3CXC - chains 0 and P of the 31 polymer chains in the assembly; structure by X-ray diffraction, 3.00 A resolution.

Chain 0:
Molecule: 23S ribosomal RNA
From: Haloarcula marismortui
Sequence (2922 nucleotides; row label = number of the first residue in the row):
     2 UUGGCUACUA UGCCAGCUGG UGGAUUGCUC GGCUCAGGCG CUGAUGAAGG ACGUGCCAAG
    62 CUGCGAUAAG CCAUGGGGAG CCGCACGGAG GCGAAGAACC AUGGAUUUCC GAAUGAGAAU
   122 CUCUCUAACA AUUGCUUCGC GCAAUGAGGA ACCCCGAGAA CUGAAACAUC UCAGUAUCGG
   182 GAGGAACAGA AAACGCAAUG UGAUGUCGUU AGUAACCGCG AGUGAACGCG AUACAGCCCA
   242 AACCGAAGCC CUCACGGGCA AUGUGGUGUC AGGGCUACCU CUCAUCAGCC GACCGUCUCG
   302 ACGAAGUCUC UUGGAACAGA GCGUGAUACA GGGUGACAAC CCCGUACUCG AGACCAGUAC
   362 GACGUGCGGU AGUGCCAGAG UAGCGGGGGU UGGAUAUCCC UCGCGAAUAA CGCAGGCAUC
   422 GACUGCGAAG GCUAAACACA ACCUGAGACC GAUAGUGAAC AAGUAGUGUG AACGAACGCU
   482 GCAAAGUACC CUCAGAAGGG AGGCGAAAUA GAGCAUGAAA UCAGUUGGCG AUCGAGCGAC
   542 AGGGCAUACA AGGUCCCUCG ACGAAUGACC GACGCGCGAG CGUCCAGUAA GACUCACGGG
   602 AAGCCGAUGU UCUGUCGUAC GUUUUGAAAA ACGAGCCAGG GAGUGUGUCU GCAUGGCAAG
   662 UCUAACCGGA GUAUCCGGGG AGGCACAGGG AAACCGACAU GGCCGCAGGG CUUUGCCCGA
   722 GGGCCGCCGU CUUCAAGGGC GGGGAGCCAU GUGGACACGA CCCGAAUCCG GACGAUCUAC
   782 GCAUGGACAA GAUGAAGCGU GCCGAAAGGC ACGUGGAAGU CUGUUAGAGU UGGUGUCCUA
   842 CAAUACCCUC UCGUGAUCUA UGUGUAGGGG UGAAAGGCCC AUCGAGUCCG GCAACAGCUG
   902 GUUCCAAUCG AAACAUGUCG AAGCAUGACC UCCGCCGAGG UAGUCUGUGA GGUAGAGCGA
   962 CCGAUUGGUG UGUCCGCCUC CGAGAGGAGU CGGCACACCU GUCAAACUCC AAACUUACAG
  1022 ACGCCGUUUG ACGCGGGGAU UCCGGUGCGC GGGGUAAGCC UGUGUACCAG GAGGGGAACA
  1082 ACCCAGAGAU AGGUUAAGGU CCCCAAGUGU GGAUUAAGUG UAAUCCUCUG AAGGUGGUCU
  1142 CGAGCCCUAG ACAGCCGGGA GGUGAGCUUA GAAGCAGCUA CCCUCUAAGA AAAGCGUAAC
  1202 AGCUUACCGG CCGAGGUUUG AGGCGCCCAA AAUGAUCGGG ACUCAAAUCC ACCACCGAGA
  1262 CCUGUCCGUA CCACUCAUAC UGGUAAUCGA GUAGAUUGGC GCUCUAAUUG GAUGGAAGUA
  1322 GGGGUGAAAA CUCCUAUGGA CCGAUUAGUG ACGAAAAUCC UGGCCAUAGU AGCAGCGAUA
  1382 GUCGGGUGAG AACCCCGACG GCCUAAUGGA UAAGGGUUCC UCAGCACUGC UGAUCAGCUG
  1442 AGGGUUAGCC GGUCCUAAGU CAUACCGCAA CUCGACUAUG ACGAAAUGGG AAACGGGUUA
  1502 AUAUUCCCGU GCCACUAUGC AGUGAAAGUU GACGCCCUGG GGUCGAUCAC GCUGGGCAUU
  1562 CGCCCAGUCG AACCGUCCAA CUCCGUGGAA GCCGUAAUGG CAGGAAGCGG ACGAACGGCG
  1622 GCAUAGGGAA ACGUGAUUCA ACCUGGGGCC CAUGAAAAGA CGAGCAUAGU GUCCGUACCG
  1682 AGAACCGACA CAGGUGUCCA UGGCGGCGAA AGCCAAGGCC UGUCGGGAGC AACCAACGUU
  1742 AGGGAAUUCG GCAAGUUAGU CCCGUACCUU CGGAAGAAGG GAUGCCUGCU CCGGAACGGA
  1802 GCAGGUCGCA GUGACUCGGA AGCUCGGACU GUCUAGUAAC AACAUAGGUG ACCGCAAAUC
  1862 CGCAAGGACU CGUACGGUCA CUGAAUCCUG CCCAGUGCAG GUAUCUGAAC ACCUCGUACA
  1922 AGAGGACGAA GGACCUGUCA ACGGCGGGGG UAACUAUGAC CCUCUUAAGG UAGCGUAGUA
  1982 CCUUGCCGCA UCAGUAGCGG CUUGCAUGAA UGGAUUAACC AGAGCUUCAC UGUCCCAACG
  2042 UUGGGCCCGG UGAACUGUAC AUUCCAGUGC GGAGUCUGGA GACACCCAGG GGGAAGCGAA
  2102 GACCCUAUGG AGCUUUACUG CAGGCUGUCG CUGAGACGUG GUCGCCGAUG UGCAGCAUAG
  2162 GUAGGAGACA CUACACAGGU ACCCGCGCUA GCGGGCCACC GAGUCAACAG UGAAAUACUA
  2222 CCCGUCGGUG ACUGCGACUC UCACUCCGGG AGGAGGACAC CGAUAGCCGG GCAGUUUGAC
  2282 UGGGGCGGUA CGCGCUCGAA AAGAUAUCGA GCGCGCCCUA UGGCUAUCUC AGCCGGGACA
  2342 GAGACCCGGC GAAGAGUGCA AGAGCAAAAG AUAGCUUGAC AGUGUUCUUC CCAACGAGGA
  2402 ACGCUGACGC GAAAGCGUGG UCUAGCGAAC CAAUUAGCCU GCUUGAUGCG GGCAAUUGAU
  2462 GACAGAAAAG CUACCCUAGG GAUAACAGAG UCGUCACUCG CAAGAGCACA UAUCGACCGA
  2522 GUGGCUUGCU ACCUCGAUGU CGGUUCCCUC CAUCCUGCCC GUGCAGAAGC GGGCAAGGGU
  2582 GAGGUUGUUC GCCUAUUAAA GGAGGUCGUG AGCUGGGUUU AGACCGUCGU GAGACAGGUC
  2642 GGCUGCUAUC UACUGGGUGU GUAAUGGUGU CUGACAAGAA CGACCGUAUA GUACGAGAGG
  2702 AACUACGGUU GGUGGCCACU GGUGUACCGG UUGUUCGAGA GAGCACGUGC CGGGUAGCCA
  2762 CGCCACACGG GGUAAGAGCU GAACGCAUCU AAGCUCGAAA CCCACUUGGA AAAGAGACAC
  2822 CGCCGAGGUC CCGCGUACAA GACGCGGUCG AUAGACUCGG GGUGUGCGCG UCGAGGUAAC
  2882 GAGACGUUAA GCCCACGAGC ACUAACAGAC CAAAGCCAUC AU
Not modelled in the structure: 2-9, 126-127, 715, 971-998, 1560, 1952-1963, 2137-2236, 2339-2343, 2665-2666, 2915-2923
Sequence notes: conflict C560 (U3155 in 3377779)
Bound ions: Mg2+ site 1 near G28 (its only coordinating residue here); Na+ site 1: C40, C443; Na+ site 2: G56, A59, G61; Na+ site 3 near U108 (its only coordinating residue here); Mg2+ site 2 near U115 (its only coordinating residue here); Na+ site 4: C141, G142; Na+ site 5 near U146 (its only coordinating residue here); Mg2+ site 3: C162, U2276; K+ site 1: U163, U172; Mg2+ site 4: A165, A167, C168; Na+ site 6: A165, A166; Mg2+ site 5: A166, G219; 61 more Na+ sites not listed; 77 more Mg2+ sites not listed; 1 more K+ sites not listed
Small-molecule neighbours: SLD ((3Z)-N-[(4E)-5-(4-{(5S)-5-[(acetylamino)methyl]-2-oxo-1,3-oxazolidin-3-yl}-2-fluorophenyl)pent-4-en-1-yl]-3-(4-methyl-2,6-dioxo-1,6-dihydropyrimidin-5(2H)-ylidene)propanamide): G2102, A2103, A2486, C2487, A2538, U2539, G2540, U2541, U2619, U2620, A2637

Chain P:
Molecule: Ribosomal protein L21E
From: Haloarcula marismortui
UniProt: P12734 (RL21_HALMA); residue numbers follow UniProt; this construct covers 1-95
Chain sequence (95 residues; numbered 1 to 95; the number before each row is that of its first residue):
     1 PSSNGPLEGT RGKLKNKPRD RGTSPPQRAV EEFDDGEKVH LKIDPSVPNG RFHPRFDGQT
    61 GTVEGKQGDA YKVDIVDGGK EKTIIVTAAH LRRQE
Bound ions: Na+: Asp20, Gly22, Ser24, Ser46

Interface between chain 0 and chain P:
Contacting residue pairs (110; chain 0 residue first):
  G948(0) with Gln94(P), base contact; Glu95(P), hydrogen bond to the sugar
  U949(0) with His40(P), hydrogen bond to the base; Gln94(P), hydrogen bond to the base; Glu95(P), hydrogen bond to the sugar
  G950(0) with His40(P), hydrogen bond to the sugar; Gly58(P), hydrogen bond to the base
  A951(0) with Lys42(P), phosphate contact; Asp57(P), sugar contact; Gly58(P), sugar contact
  G952(0) with Lys42(P), phosphate contact
  G953(0) with Gly12(P), phosphate contact; Lys13(P), hydrogen bond to the phosphate; Lys17(P), base contact
  A1007(0) with Arg11(P), hydrogen bond to the phosphate
  C1008(0) with Arg11(P), salt bridge to the phosphate
  U1009(0) with Lys15(P), salt bridge to the phosphate
  C1010(0) with Pro18(P), phosphate contact
  A1018(0) with Gly58(P), sugar contact; Gln59(P), hydrogen bond to the sugar; Thr60(P), hydrogen bond to the sugar
  C1019(0) with Lys38(P), hydrogen bond to the phosphate; Thr60(P), sugar contact; Gln94(P), hydrogen bond to the base
  A1020(0) with Lys38(P), salt bridge to the phosphate
  G2295(0) with Ser3(P), base contact; Asn4(P), hydrogen bond to the phosphate; Gly5(P), hydrogen bond to the phosphate
  C2296(0) with Ser2(P), hydrogen bond to the base; Ser3(P), hydrogen bond to the phosphate; Asn4(P), phosphate contact; Gly5(P), hydrogen bond to the phosphate; Pro6(P), phosphate contact; Leu7(P), hydrogen bond to the phosphate; Glu8(P), hydrogen bond to the phosphate
  U2297(0) with Ser2(P), hydrogen bond to the base; Leu7(P), phosphate contact; Glu8(P), phosphate contact; Gly9(P), hydrogen bond to the phosphate; Thr10(P), hydrogen bond to the phosphate; Arg11(P), phosphate contact
  C2298(0) with Ser2(P), hydrogen bond to the base; Arg11(P), salt bridge to the phosphate
  G2299(0) with Pro1(P), base contact; Ser2(P), base contact
  A2300(0) with Pro1(P), base contact
  G2304(0) with Lys13(P), salt bridge to the phosphate; Arg55(P), phosphate contact
  A2305(0) with Arg55(P), salt bridge to the phosphate
  U2306(0) with Pro1(P), phosphate contact
  A2307(0) with Pro1(P), phosphate contact
  G2310(0) with Ser2(P), base contact
  A2353(0) with Arg21(P), hydrogen bond to the phosphate
  A2354(0) with Arg21(P), salt bridge to the phosphate
  G2363(0) with Leu7(P), base contact; Arg11(P), hydrogen bond to the phosphate
  A2364(0) with Arg11(P), salt bridge to the phosphate; Leu14(P), hydrogen bond to the sugar; Lys15(P), salt bridge to the phosphate
  G2365(0) with Leu14(P), sugar contact; Lys15(P), phosphate contact; Asn16(P), hydrogen bond to the phosphate; Pro45(P), sugar contact; Ser46(P), phosphate contact
  C2366(0) with Arg21(P), phosphate contact; Gly22(P), hydrogen bond to the phosphate; Thr23(P), phosphate contact; Ser46(P), hydrogen bond to the phosphate
  A2367(0) with Gly22(P), phosphate contact; Thr23(P), hydrogen bond to the phosphate
  A2370(0) with Ser46(P), hydrogen bond to the base; Pro48(P), base contact
  G2385(0) with Gln67(P), base contact
  U2386(0) with Gln67(P), hydrogen bond to the base
  U2387(0) with Thr83(P), hydrogen bond to the sugar
  C2388(0) with His53(P), sugar contact; Phe56(P), phosphate contact; Lys82(P), phosphate contact; Thr83(P), hydrogen bond to the phosphate
  U2389(0) with His53(P), sugar contact; Arg55(P), phosphate contact; Phe56(P), phosphate contact; Lys82(P), salt bridge to the phosphate
  U2390(0) with Arg55(P), salt bridge to the phosphate
  C2392(0) with Arg55(P), sugar contact; Asp77(P), hydrogen bond to the sugar; Lys82(P), hydrogen bond to the phosphate
  C2393(0) with Asp77(P), sugar contact; Gly78(P), sugar contact; Gly79(P), hydrogen bond to the phosphate; Lys80(P), phosphate contact; Lys82(P), salt bridge to the phosphate
  A2394(0) with Gly79(P), phosphate contact; Lys80(P), hydrogen bond to the phosphate
  A2395(0) with Lys80(P), salt bridge to the phosphate
  A2402(0) with Gly50(P), phosphate contact; Arg51(P), sugar contact
  C2403(0) with Asn49(P), phosphate contact; Gly50(P), hydrogen bond to the phosphate; Gln67(P), hydrogen bond to the sugar; Ala70(P), phosphate contact; Ile85(P), sugar contact
  G2404(0) with Gln67(P), phosphate contact; Gly68(P), phosphate contact; Asp69(P), hydrogen bond to the phosphate; Ala70(P), phosphate contact
  C2423(0) with Leu7(P), base contact
  U2424(0) with Gly5(P), sugar contact; Pro6(P), sugar contact; Leu7(P), sugar contact
Also at the interface, not in a pair above, chain 0 (52 interface residues in all): C1011, A2303, A2311, C2391, A2425
Also at the interface, not in a pair above, chain P (52 interface residues in all): Ile84, Arg93

Summary:
The chain 0/chain P interface involves 52 residues from each chain, with 41 hydrogen bonds and 13 salt
bridges. Polar contacts include U949(0)-His40(P), U949(0)-Gln94(P) and G950(0)-Gly58(P). Chain 0 binds
compound SLD. C40(0) and C443(0) form the Na+ site 1.
Here chain 0 is 23S ribosomal RNA and chain P is Ribosomal protein L21E, both from Haloarcula marismortui.
Entry 3CXC (The structure of an enhanced oxazolidinone inhibitor bound to the 50S ribosomal subunit of H.
marismortui) was determined by X-ray diffraction.
